PDB entry 3PCJ | X-ray diffraction, 2.13 A resolution | chains M and Q of the 12 polymer chains in the assembly

Chain M (and Q):
Protein: Protocatechuate 3,4-dioxygenase
From: Pseudomonas putida
Notes: EC 1.13.11.3; chain Q of this document is another copy of the same molecule, construct and numbering; everything in this record applies to it too
Reference sequence: P00437 (PCXB_PSEPU); residues 301-538 here correspond to UniProt positions 1-238 (UniProt number = residue number - 300)
Sequence (238 residues; numbered 301 to 538; the number before each row is that of its first residue):
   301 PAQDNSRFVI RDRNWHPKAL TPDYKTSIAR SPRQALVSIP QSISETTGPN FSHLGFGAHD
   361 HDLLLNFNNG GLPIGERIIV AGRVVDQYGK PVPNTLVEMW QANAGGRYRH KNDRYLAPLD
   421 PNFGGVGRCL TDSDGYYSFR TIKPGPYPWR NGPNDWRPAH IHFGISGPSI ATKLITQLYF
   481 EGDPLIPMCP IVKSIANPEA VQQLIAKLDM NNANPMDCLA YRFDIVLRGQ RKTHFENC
Unresolved in the structure: 368-370, 537-538
Glycans and other covalent adducts: beta-mercaptoethanol (BME) linked to C429
Bound ions: Fe ion: Y408, H460, H462 (together with 2-hydroxyisonicotinic acid N-oxide)
Ligand contacts: 2-hydroxyisonicotinic acid N-oxide (INO): Y324, Y408, Y447, W449, R457, H460, H462, Q477, I491

How chain M and chain Q interact:
Pairs across the interface (17; chain M residue first):
  H361(M) - F535(Q)
  D362(M) - F535(Q)
  I379(M) - H534(Q)
  I379(M) - F535(Q)  hydrophobic
  S438(M) - F535(Q)
  R440(M) - F535(Q)
  N511(M) - V309(Q)
  N511(M) - Y388(Q)
  N511(M) - R531(Q)  hydrogen bond (backbone-side chain)
  N512(M) - R531(Q)
  N512(M) - H534(Q)  hydrogen bond (backbone-side chain)
  A513(M) - R531(Q)  hydrogen bond (backbone-side chain)
  N514(M) - R531(Q)  hydrogen bond
  N514(M) - H534(Q)  hydrogen bond (side chain-backbone)
  N514(M) - F535(Q)  hydrogen bond (side chain-backbone)
  N514(M) - E536(Q)
  D517(M) - F535(Q)
Also at the interface, not in a pair above, chain M (11 interface residues in all): F439

Summary:
11 residues of chain M face 6 of chain Q across their interface; the contacts include 6 hydrogen bonds. Polar
contacts include N511(M)-R531(Q), N512(M)-H534(Q) and A513(M)-R531(Q). Ligands of chain M:
2-hydroxyisonicotinic acid N-oxide. Y408(M), H460(M) and H462(M) coordinate a Fe ion ion.
Chain M and chain Q are both Protocatechuate 3,4-dioxygenase (Pseudomonas putida); the structure, Structure of
protocatechuate 3,4-dioxygenase complexed with 2-hydroxyisonicotinic acid N-oxide, was determined by X-ray
diffraction (same publication as 3PCA, 3PCK, 3PCL and 3PCM).
